6V63 - chains Y and A; structure by X-ray diffraction, 2.02 A resolution.

# Chain Y
Molecule: Actin, cytoplasmic 1
UniProt: C9JUM1 (C9JUM1_HUMAN); residues 66-88 here = UniProt positions 66-88
Chain sequence (23 residues; row label = number of the first residue in the row):
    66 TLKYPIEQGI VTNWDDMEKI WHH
Disordered / not traced: 85-88
Construct notes: engineered mutation Gln73 (His in C9JUM1)
Reported in the primary citation:
  - mutagenesis - H73Q: abolished catalytic activity

# Chain A
Molecule: Actin-histidine N-methyltransferase
Organism: Homo sapiens
Notes: EC 2.1.1.85
UniProt: Q86TU7 (SETD3_HUMAN); residues 0-593 here correspond to UniProt positions 1-594 (UniProt number = residue number + 1)
Chain sequence (596 residues; each row starts with the number of its first residue; numbers below 1 keep their minus sign (Gly-2 is residue -2)):
    -2 GSMGKKSRVK TQKSGTGATA TVSPKEILNL TSELLQKCSS PAPGPGKEWE EYVQIRTLVE
    58 KIRKKQKGLS VTFDGKREDY FPDLMKWASE NGASVEGFEM VNFKEEGFGL RATRDIKAEE
   118 LFLWVPRKLL MTVESAKNSV LGPLYSQDRI LQAMGNIALA FHLLCERASP NSFWQPYIQT
   178 LPSEYDTPLY FEEDEVRYLQ STQAIHDVFS QYKNTARQYA YFYKVIQTHP HANKLPLKDS
   238 FTYEDYRWAV SSVMTRQNQI PTEDGSRVTL ALIPLWDMCN HTNGLITTGY NLEDDRCECV
   298 ALQDFRAGEQ IYIFYGTRSN AEFVIHSGFF FDNNSHDRVK IKLGVSKSDR LYAMKAEVLA
   358 RAGIPTSSVF ALHFTEPPIS AQLLAFLRVF CMTEEELKEH LLGDSAIDRI FTLGNSEFPV
   418 SWDNEVKLWT FLEDRASLLL KTYKTTIEED KSVLKNHDLS VRAKMAIKLR LGEKEILEKA
   478 VKSAAVNREY YRQQMEEKAP LPKYEESNLG LLESSVGDSR LPLVLRNLEE EAGVQDALNI
   538 REAISKAKAT ENGLVNGENS IPNGTRSENE SLNQESKRAV EDAKGSSSDS TAGVKE
Disordered / not traced: -2 to 18, 503-593
Construct notes: expression tag (-2 to -1)
Residues lining bound ligands: S-adenosylhomocysteine (SAH): Arg74, Glu102, Glu103, Gly104, Phe105, Pro179, Thr252, Arg253, Asp274, Met275, Cys276, Asn277, His278, Tyr312, Ser324, Gly325, Phe326, Phe328
Curated features (UniProtKB/Swiss-Prot):
  - binding site (S-adenosyl-L-methionine): Arg74, Glu103 to Phe105, Arg253, Asp274 to His278, Ser324 to Phe326
  - modified residue: Ser512 (Phosphoserine)
Reported in the primary citation:
  - mutagenesis - N255A, N255V: decreased catalytic activity on His73
  - specificity-determining residues: Asn255
  - binding site for S-adenosylhomocysteine: Tyr312
  - specificity-determining residues: Tyr312 (proposed by the authors, not directly observed)
  - mutagenesis - N255F: abolished catalytic activity on His73
  - contacts within the chain: Asn255-Asp274, Arg253-Asn255, Asn255-Ile270

# Chain Y / chain A interface
Residue-residue contacts (51):
  Leu67(Y) - Ile283(A)
  Leu67(Y) - Thr285(A)
  Tyr69(Y) - Pro258(A)  hydrophobic
  Tyr69(Y) - Gly286(A)
  Tyr69(Y) - Tyr287(A)  hydrogen bond (backbone-backbone)
  Tyr69(Y) - Leu289(A)
  Pro70(Y) - Thr285(A)
  Ile71(Y) - Asn255(A)
  Ile71(Y) - Trp273(A)  hydrophobic
  Ile71(Y) - Ile283(A)
  Ile71(Y) - Thr285(A)  hydrogen bond (backbone-backbone)
  Ile71(Y) - Gly286(A)
  Ile71(Y) - Tyr287(A)
  Ile71(Y) - Cys294(A)  hydrophobic
  Glu72(Y) - Asn255(A)
  Glu72(Y) - Tyr312(A)
  Glu72(Y) - Arg315(A)  salt bridge
  Gln73(Y) - Thr252(A)
  Gln73(Y) - Arg253(A)  hydrogen bond (side chain-backbone)
  Gln73(Y) - Asn255(A)  hydrogen bond
  Gln73(Y) - Trp273(A)
  Gln73(Y) - Ile310(A)
  Gln73(Y) - Tyr312(A)  hydrogen bond (backbone-backbone)
  Gln73(Y) - Arg315(A)  hydrogen bond (backbone-side chain)
  Gly74(Y) - Gln254(A)  hydrogen bond (backbone-backbone)
  Gly74(Y) - Asn255(A)
  Gly74(Y) - Arg315(A)  hydrogen bond (backbone-side chain)
  Ile75(Y) - Gln254(A)  hydrogen bond (backbone-backbone)
  Ile75(Y) - Arg315(A)
  Val76(Y) - Arg315(A)
  Val76(Y) - His323(A)
  Thr77(Y) - Asn153(A)  hydrogen bond
  Thr77(Y) - Gln254(A)  hydrogen bond
  Asn78(Y) - Met151(A)
  Asn78(Y) - Asn153(A)  hydrogen bond (backbone-side chain)
  Trp79(Y) - Met151(A)
  Trp79(Y) - Asn153(A)
  Trp79(Y) - Ile154(A)  hydrophobic
  Trp79(Y) - Asn211(A)
  Trp79(Y) - Gln215(A)  hydrogen bond (backbone-side chain)
  Trp79(Y) - Val247(A)  hydrophobic
  Trp79(Y) - Val250(A)  hydrophobic
  Trp79(Y) - Met251(A)  hydrophobic
  Trp79(Y) - Gln254(A)
  Asp80(Y) - Asn211(A)
  Asp80(Y) - Arg214(A)  salt bridge
  Asp81(Y) - Met151(A)
  Asp81(Y) - Arg214(A)  salt bridge
  Asp81(Y) - Gln215(A)  hydrogen bond
  Met82(Y) - Arg214(A)
  Lys84(Y) - Ala150(A)
Also at the interface, not in a pair above, chain A (39 interface residues in all): Cys35, Ser36, Ile147, Gln256, Ile257, Gly262, Leu267, Ile270, Asp274, Thr284, Gly313, Glu319, Ser324
From the paper, about this interface:
  - residue pairs: Asn255(A)-Gln73(Y) (hydrogen bond)

# Summary
Chain Y and chain A form an interface of 16 and 39 residues respectively; the contacts include 14 hydrogen
bonds and 3 salt bridges. Polar pairs include Glu72(Y)-Arg315(A), Asp80(Y)-Arg214(A) and Asp81(Y)-Arg214(A).
The paper describes a hydrogen bond between Asn255(A) and Gln73(Y). The paper reports a binding site for
S-adenosylhomocysteine at Tyr312(A); N255A and N255V of chain A reduce catalytic activity on His73; 4
substitutions were tested in all.
Chain Y is Actin, cytoplasmic 1 and chain A is Actin-histidine N-methyltransferase (Homo sapiens); the
structure, SETD3 WT in Complex with an Actin Peptide with His73 Replaced with Glutamine, was determined by
X-ray diffraction (same publication as 6V62).
